7VN3 - chains D and H of the 4 polymer chains in the assembly; structure by X-ray diffraction, 1.94 A resolution.

# Chain D
Protein: Maltodextrin-binding protein, Protein BRASSINAZOLE-RESISTANT 1
Organism: Serratia sp. (strain FS14)
UniProt: chimeric construct of A0A4P1LXE0, Q8S307: residues -367 to 0 from A0A4P1LXE0 (A0A4P1LXE0_SERSF) positions 3-370 (UniProt number = residue number + 370); residues 21-90 from Q8S307 positions 21-90 (same numbers)
Chain sequence (439 residues; row label = number of the first residue in the row; note: 20 numbers in that range are skipped by the numbering (no residue carries them; nothing is unmodelled there); numbers below 1 keep their minus sign (Met-368 is residue -368)):
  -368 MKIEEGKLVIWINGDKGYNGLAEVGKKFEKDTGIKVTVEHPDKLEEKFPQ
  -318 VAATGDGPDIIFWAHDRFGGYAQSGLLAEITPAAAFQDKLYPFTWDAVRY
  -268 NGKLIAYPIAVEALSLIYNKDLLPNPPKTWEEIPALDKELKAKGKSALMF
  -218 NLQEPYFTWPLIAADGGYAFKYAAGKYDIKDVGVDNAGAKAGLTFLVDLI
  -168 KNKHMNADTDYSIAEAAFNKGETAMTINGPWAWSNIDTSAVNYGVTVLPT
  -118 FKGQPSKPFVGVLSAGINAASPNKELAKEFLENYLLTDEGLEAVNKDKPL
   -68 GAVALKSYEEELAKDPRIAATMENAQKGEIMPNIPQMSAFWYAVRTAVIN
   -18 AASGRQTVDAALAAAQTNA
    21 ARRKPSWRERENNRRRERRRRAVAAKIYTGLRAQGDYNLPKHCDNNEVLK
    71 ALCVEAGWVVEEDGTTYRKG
Not modelled in the structure: -368, 89-90
Differences from the reference sequence: initiating methionine (-368); engineered mutation Ala-286 (Asp84 in A0A4P1LXE0), Ala-285 (Lys85 in A0A4P1LXE0), Ala-196 (Glu174 in A0A4P1LXE0), Ala-195 (Asn175 in A0A4P1LXE0), Ala-129 (Lys241 in A0A4P1LXE0), Ala-9 (Glu361 in A0A4P1LXE0), Ala-6 (Lys364 in A0A4P1LXE0), Ala-5 (Asp365 in A0A4P1LXE0)

# Chain H
Molecule: 15-nt DNA strand
Sequence (15 nucleotides; each row starts with the number of its first residue; numbers below 1 keep their minus sign (DT-3 is residue -3)):
    -3 TTCACACGTGTGAAA

# Chain D / chain H interface
Contacting residue pairs (11; chain D residue first):
  Arg23(D) - DT-3(H)  base contact
  Arg23(D) - DT-2(H)  base contact
  Glu29(D) - DT-2(H)  base contact
  Arg36(D) - DT-2(H)  sugar contact
  Arg36(D) - DC-1(H)  salt bridge to the phosphate
  Arg36(D) - DA0(H)  phosphate contact
  Glu37(D) - DC1(H)  hydrogen bond to the base
  Arg40(D) - DA0(H)  salt bridge to the phosphate
  Lys61(D) - DA11(H)  salt bridge to the phosphate
  His62(D) - DA10(H)  hydrogen bond to the phosphate
  His62(D) - DA11(H)  salt bridge to the phosphate
Also at the interface, not in a pair above, chain D (8 interface residues in all): Asn33

# Overview
8 residues of chain D and 7 residues of chain H are in contact; the contacts include 2 hydrogen bonds and 4
salt bridges. Among the polar pairs are Glu37(D)-DC1(H), His62(D)-DA10(H) and Arg36(D)-DC-1(H).
Chain D is Maltodextrin-binding protein, Protein BRASSINAZOLE-RESISTANT 1 (Serratia sp. (strain FS14)) and
chain H is a 15-nt DNA strand; the structure, Crystal structure of MBP-fused BIL1/BZR1 (21-90) in complex with
double-stranded DNA contaning CACACGTGTG, was determined by X-ray diffraction, deposited together with 7VN2,
7VN4, 7VN5, 7VN6, 7VN7 and 7VN8.
